PDB entry 1HGE | X-ray diffraction, 2.60 A resolution | chains C and E of the 6 polymer chains in the assembly

# Chain C (and E)
Molecule: Hemagglutinin, (G135R), HA1 chain
From: Influenza A virus
Notes: chain E of this document is another copy of the same molecule, construct and numbering; everything in this record applies to it too
UniProt: P03437 (HEMA_IAAIC); residues 1-328 here correspond to UniProt positions 17-344 (UniProt number = residue number + 16)
Amino-acid sequence (328 residues; each row starts with the number of its first residue):
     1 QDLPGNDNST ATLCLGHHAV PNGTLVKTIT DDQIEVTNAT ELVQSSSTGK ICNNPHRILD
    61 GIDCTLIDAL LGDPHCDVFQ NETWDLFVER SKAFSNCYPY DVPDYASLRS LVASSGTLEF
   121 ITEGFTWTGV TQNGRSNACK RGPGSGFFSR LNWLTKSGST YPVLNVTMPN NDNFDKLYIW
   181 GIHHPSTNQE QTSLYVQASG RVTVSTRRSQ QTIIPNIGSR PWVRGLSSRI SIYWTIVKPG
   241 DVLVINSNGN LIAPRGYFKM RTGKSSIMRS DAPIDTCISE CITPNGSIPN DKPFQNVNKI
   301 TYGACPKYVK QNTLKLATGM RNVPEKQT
Construct notes: conflict Arg-135 (Gly151 in P03437)
Curated features (UniProtKB/Swiss-Prot):
  - glycosylation (N-linked (GlcNAc...) asparagine): Asn-8, Asn-22, Asn-38, Asn-81, Asn-165, Asn-285
Disulfides: Cys-52/Cys-277, Cys-64/Cys-76, Cys-97/Cys-139, Cys-281/Cys-305
Glycans and other covalent adducts: N-acetylglucosamine (NAG) linked to Asn-38, Asn-81, Asn-285; glycan linked to Asn-165
Residues lining bound ligands: MNA (2-O-methyl-5-N-acetyl-alpha-D-neuraminic acid): Tyr-98, Gly-134, Arg-135, Ser-136, Asn-137, Trp-153, Thr-155, His-183, Glu-190, Leu-194, Leu-226, Ser-228

# How chain C and chain E interact
Contacting residue pairs - 21 pairs, chain C then chain E:
  Asp-101(C) / Gln-210(E)  hydrogen bond
  His-184(C) / Gln-210(E)
  Asn-216(C) / Thr-212(E)  hydrogen bond
  Ile-217(C) / Arg-201(E)  hydrogen bond (backbone-side chain)
  Ile-217(C) / Thr-203(E)
  Gly-218(C) / Asn-246(E)
  Ser-219(C) / Asn-165(E)
  Ser-219(C) / Ser-205(E)
  Ser-219(C) / Val-244(E)
  Ser-219(C) / Asn-246(E)
  Arg-220(C) / Ser-205(E)
  Arg-220(C) / Gln-210(E)  hydrogen bond
  Arg-220(C) / Thr-212(E)
  Pro-221(C) / Ser-205(E)
  Pro-221(C) / Thr-206(E)
  Pro-221(C) / Arg-207(E)
  Pro-221(C) / Val-242(E)  hydrophobic
  Pro-221(C) / Val-244(E)  hydrophobic
  Trp-222(C) / Arg-207(E)
  Val-223(C) / Arg-207(E)
  Ser-231(C) / Gln-210(E)  hydrogen bond
Also at the interface, not in a pair above, chain C (12 interface residues in all): Arg-229

# Summary
12 residues of chain C and 11 residues of chain E are in contact; the contacts include 5 hydrogen bonds. Among
the polar pairs are Asp-101(C)/Gln-210(E), Asn-216(C)/Thr-212(E) and Ile-217(C)/Arg-201(E). Chain C binds
compound MNA. Covalently linked N-acetylglucosamine: at Asn-38(C), Asn-81(C) and Asn-285(C).
Both chains are Hemagglutinin, (G135R), HA1 chain (Influenza A virus). Entry 1HGE (Binding of influenza virus
hemagglutinin to analogs of its cell-surface receptor, sialic acid: analysis by proton ...) was determined by
X-ray diffraction together with 1HGD, 1HGF, 1HGG, 1HGH, 1HGI and 1HGJ from the same study.
